2IY8 - chain A; structure by X-ray diffraction, 2.50 A resolution.

# Chain A
Protein: Protein PM0188
Source organism: Pasteurella multocida
Reference sequence: Q9CP67 (Q9CP67_PASMU); residue numbers follow UniProt; this construct covers 25-412
Sequence (389 residues; each row starts with the number of its first residue):
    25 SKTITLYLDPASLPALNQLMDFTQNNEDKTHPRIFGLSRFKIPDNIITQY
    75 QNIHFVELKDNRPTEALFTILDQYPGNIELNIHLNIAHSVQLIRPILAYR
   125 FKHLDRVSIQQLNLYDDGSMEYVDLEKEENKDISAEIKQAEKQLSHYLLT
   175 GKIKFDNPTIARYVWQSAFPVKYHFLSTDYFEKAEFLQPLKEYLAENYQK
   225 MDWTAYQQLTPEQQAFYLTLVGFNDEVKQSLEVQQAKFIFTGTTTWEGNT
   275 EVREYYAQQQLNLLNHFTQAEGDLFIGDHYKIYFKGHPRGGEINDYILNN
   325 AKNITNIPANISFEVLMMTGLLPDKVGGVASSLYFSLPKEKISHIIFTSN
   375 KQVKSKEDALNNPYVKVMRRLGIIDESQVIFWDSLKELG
Unresolved in the structure: 373-384
Sequence notes: conflict Asn105 (Asp in Q9CP67), Gln135 (Arg in Q9CP67), Glu275 (Asp in Q9CP67), Glu295 (Gly in Q9CP67), Glu411 (Gln in Q9CP67)
Modified / non-standard residues: Mse44, Mse144, Mse225, Mse341, Mse342, Mse392 (selenomethionine; parent Met)
Ligand contacts: cmp-3fneuac (CSF; cytidine-5'-monophosphate-3-fluoro-N-acetyl-neuraminic acid): Ala35, Ser36, Leu37, Leu40, Arg63, Asp141, Gly142, Ser143, Mse144, Val147, Thr265, Gly266, Thr267, Thr268, Trp270, Lys309, Gly310, His311, Pro312, Ile335, Ser336, Phe337, Glu338, Ser355, Ser356, Leu357
From the paper describing this entry:
  - binding site for beta-D-galactopyranose: Arg63, Asp141, Trp270
  - binding site for beta-D-glucopyranose: Arg313
  - binding site for cmp-3fneuac: Arg63
  - conformationally variable residues (side-chain flip): Arg313
  - catalytic residues: Asp141
  - catalytic residues: Arg63, His311, Ser355, Ser356 (proposed by the authors, not directly observed)
  - mutagenesis - H311A, E338A, S355A, S356A: abolished catalytic activity on pH 8.2
  - mutagenesis - H311A (4-fold), E338A (5-fold), S355A (10-fold), S356A (4-fold): decreased catalytic activity on pH 6.5
  - mutagenesis - D141A, D141N, S355A/S356A: abolished catalytic activity
  - mutagenesis - R63A (2-fold), R313A (1.2-fold): decreased catalytic activity
  - mutagenesis - K309A: unchanged catalytic activity

# Summary
Bound to chain A: cmp-3fneuac. From the paper: catalytic residues Asp141, Arg63 and His311 among others;
H311A, E338A and S355A, among others, abolish catalytic activity on pH 8.2; 10 substitutions were tested in
all.
Chain A is Protein PM0188 (Pasteurella multocida); the structure, Crystal structure of the sialyltransferase
PM0188 with CMP-3FNeuAc and lactose, was determined by X-ray diffraction (same publication as 2IY7, 2C83 and
2C84).
